PDB entry 8YA3 | electron microscopy, 3.27 A resolution | chains Y and B of the 3 polymer chains in the assembly

== Chain Y ==
Molecule: Protein translocase subunit SecY
Source organism: Geobacillus thermodenitrificans NG80-2
UniProt: A4IJK8 (A4IJK8_GEOTN); residues 1-430 here = UniProt positions 1-430
Sequence (430 residues; each row starts with the number of its first residue):
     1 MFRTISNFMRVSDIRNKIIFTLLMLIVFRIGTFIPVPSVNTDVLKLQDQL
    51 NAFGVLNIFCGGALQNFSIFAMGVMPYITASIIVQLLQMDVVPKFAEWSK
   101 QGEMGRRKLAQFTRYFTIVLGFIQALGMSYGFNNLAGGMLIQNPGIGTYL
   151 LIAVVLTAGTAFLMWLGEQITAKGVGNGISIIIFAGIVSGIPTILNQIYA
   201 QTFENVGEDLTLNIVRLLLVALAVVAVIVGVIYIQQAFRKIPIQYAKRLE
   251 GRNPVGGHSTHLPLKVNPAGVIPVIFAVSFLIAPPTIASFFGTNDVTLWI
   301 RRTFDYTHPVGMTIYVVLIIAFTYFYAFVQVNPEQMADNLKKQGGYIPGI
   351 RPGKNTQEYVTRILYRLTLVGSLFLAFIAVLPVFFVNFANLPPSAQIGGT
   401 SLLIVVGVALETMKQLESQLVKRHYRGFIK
Disordered / not traced: 1, 45-58, 203-211
Construct notes: engineered mutation Cys60 (Gly in A4IJK8), Thr202 (Gln in A4IJK8), Thr211 (Phe in A4IJK8), Asn213 (Arg in A4IJK8)

== Chain B ==
Molecule: Cell division protein FtsQ, Lactose permease
Source organism: Escherichia coli K-12
UniProt: chimeric construct of P06136, P02920: residues 6-25 from P06136 (FTSQ_ECOLI) positions 28-47 (UniProt number = residue number + 22); residues 35-54 from P02920 positions 315-334 (UniProt number = residue number + 280)
Sequence (78 residues; numbered 1 to 78; the number before each row is that of its first residue):
     1 MAKKTILFLLTVLTTVLVSGWVVLGAQYEDGCSGVVILKTLHMFEVPFLL
    51 VGAFSISGDGDSPHSYHSGDGDKLPEGV
Disordered / not traced: 1, 27-30, 52-60, 70-78
Construct notes: initiating methionine (1); expression tag (2-5, 55-78); linker (26-34); conflict Ala53 (Cys333 in P02920)
Swiss-Prot annotation at these positions:
  - site (Proton translocation): His42, Glu45

== How chain Y and chain B interact ==
Contacting residue pairs (70; chain Y residue first):
  Cys60(Y) - Cys32(B)
  Gly61(Y) - Cys32(B)
  Ala71(Y) - Leu41(B)
  Met75(Y) - Trp21(B)  hydrophobic
  Met75(Y) - Thr40(B)
  Met75(Y) - Leu41(B)  hydrophobic
  Met75(Y) - Phe44(B)  hydrophobic
  Ile78(Y) - Phe44(B)  hydrophobic
  Ile78(Y) - Glu45(B)
  Ile78(Y) - Val46(B)  hydrophobic
  Thr79(Y) - Val18(B)
  Ile82(Y) - Thr14(B)
  Ile82(Y) - Pro47(B)  hydrophobic
  Ile83(Y) - Thr14(B)
  Ile83(Y) - Thr15(B)
  Gln85(Y) - Pro47(B)
  Gln85(Y) - Phe48(B)
  Leu86(Y) - Leu7(B)
  Leu86(Y) - Thr11(B)
  Met89(Y) - Leu7(B)
  Met89(Y) - Leu50(B)  hydrophobic
  Asp90(Y) - Lys4(B)
  Val91(Y) - Lys4(B)
  Val91(Y) - Leu7(B)  hydrophobic
  Val91(Y) - Phe8(B)  hydrophobic
  Leu120(Y) - Val18(B)  hydrophobic
  Gln124(Y) - Val18(B)
  Gln124(Y) - Trp21(B)
  Gly127(Y) - Trp21(B)
  Met128(Y) - Trp21(B)
  Tyr130(Y) - Val22(B)
  Gly131(Y) - Trp21(B)
  Gly131(Y) - Leu24(B)
  Phe132(Y) - Leu24(B)  hydrophobic
  Asn134(Y) - Gly25(B)
  Leu135(Y) - Leu24(B)
  Leu135(Y) - Gly25(B)
  Ser180(Y) - Val46(B)
  Ile183(Y) - Phe44(B)
  Val271(Y) - Glu45(B)
  Val274(Y) - Met43(B)  hydrophobic
  Ile275(Y) - Leu17(B)  hydrophobic
  Ile275(Y) - Met43(B)
  Ile275(Y) - Phe44(B)  hydrophobic
  Phe276(Y) - Leu10(B)  hydrophobic
  Val278(Y) - Val36(B)  hydrophobic
  Val278(Y) - Thr40(B)
  Ser279(Y) - Leu13(B)
  Ser279(Y) - Leu17(B)
  Phe280(Y) - Leu13(B)  hydrophobic
  Ile282(Y) - Leu17(B)  hydrophobic
  Ile282(Y) - Ile37(B)  hydrophobic
  Ala283(Y) - Val16(B)  hydrophobic
  Ser289(Y) - Val23(B)
  Phe290(Y) - Val22(B)  hydrophobic
  Arg301(Y) - Ala26(B)
  Arg301(Y) - Ser33(B)
  Asp305(Y) - Gly34(B)
  Tyr306(Y) - Val36(B)  hydrophobic
  Tyr306(Y) - Lys39(B)  hydrogen bond
  Phe322(Y) - Leu10(B)  hydrophobic
  Phe325(Y) - Leu10(B)  hydrophobic
  Gln330(Y) - Phe48(B)  hydrogen bond (side chain-backbone)
  Gln335(Y) - Val51(B)  hydrogen bond (side chain-backbone)
  Gln396(Y) - Lys39(B)
  Gln396(Y) - Met43(B)
  Thr400(Y) - Met43(B)
  Ser401(Y) - His42(B)
  Ile404(Y) - Met43(B)  hydrophobic
  Ile404(Y) - Phe44(B)
Also at the interface, not in a pair above, chain Y (62 interface residues in all): Asn66, Met72, Ser81, Leu87, Gln88, Ile123, Asn177, Ile187, Ile272, Thr286, Tyr326, Phe328, Val329, Ser394, Gly407, Val408
Also at the interface, not in a pair above, chain B (41 interface residues in all): Lys3, Ile6, Ser19, Gly20, Gly31, Leu38, Leu49

== Overview ==
Chain Y and chain B form an interface of 62 and 41 residues respectively; the contacts include 3 hydrogen
bonds. Polar pairs include Tyr306(Y)-Lys39(B), Gln330(Y)-Phe48(B) and Gln335(Y)-Val51(B).
Chain Y is Protein translocase subunit SecY (Geobacillus thermodenitrificans NG80-2) and chain B is Cell
division protein FtsQ, Lactose permease (Escherichia coli K-12); the structure, Structure of the SecA-SecY
complex with the substrate FtsQ-LacY(+7C) treated with DTT, was determined by electron microscopy, deposited
together with 8Y9Y, 8Y9Z, 8YA0, 8YA2 and 8YAS.
